Entry 6G45 (X-ray diffraction, 2.50 A resolution); this record covers chains A and C of the 3 polymer chains in the assembly.

[Chain A (and C)]
Name: Putative major capsid protein
Source organism: Cafeteriavirus-dependent mavirus
Notes: chain C of this document is another copy of the same molecule, construct and numbering; everything in this record applies to it too
UniProtKB: A0A1L4BK98 (A0A1L4BK98_9VIRU); numbering as in UniProt (aligned over 1-606)
Chain sequence (610 residues; each row starts with the number of its first residue; numbers below 1 keep their minus sign (Gly-3 is residue -3)):
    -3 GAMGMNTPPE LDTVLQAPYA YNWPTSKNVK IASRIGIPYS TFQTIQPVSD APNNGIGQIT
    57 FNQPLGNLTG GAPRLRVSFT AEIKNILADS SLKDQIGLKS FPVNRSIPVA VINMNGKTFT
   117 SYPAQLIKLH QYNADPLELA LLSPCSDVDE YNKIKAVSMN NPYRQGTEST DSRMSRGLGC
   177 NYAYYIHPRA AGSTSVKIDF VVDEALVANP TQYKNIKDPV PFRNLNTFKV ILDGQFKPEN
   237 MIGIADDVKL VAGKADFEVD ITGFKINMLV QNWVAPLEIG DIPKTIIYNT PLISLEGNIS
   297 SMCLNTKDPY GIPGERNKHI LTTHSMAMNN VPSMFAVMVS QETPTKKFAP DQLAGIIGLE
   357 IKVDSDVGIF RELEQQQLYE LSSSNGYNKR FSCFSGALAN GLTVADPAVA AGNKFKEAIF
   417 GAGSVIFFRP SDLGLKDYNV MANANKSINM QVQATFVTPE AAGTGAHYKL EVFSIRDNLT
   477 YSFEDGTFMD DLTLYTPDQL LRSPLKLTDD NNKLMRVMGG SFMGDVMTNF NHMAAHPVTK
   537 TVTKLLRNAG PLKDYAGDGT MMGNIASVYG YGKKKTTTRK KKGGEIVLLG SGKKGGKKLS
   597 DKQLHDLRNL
Unresolved in the structure: -3 to 1, 505-606
Differences from the reference sequence: expression tag (-3 to 0)

[Interface between chain A and chain C]
Residue-residue contacts - 166 pairs, chain A then chain C:
  Asn2(A) - Phe479(C)
  Asn2(A) - Asp481(C)  hydrogen bond
  Asn2(A) - Thr483(C)  hydrogen bond
  Thr3(A) - Phe479(C)
  Pro4(A) - Tyr477(C)  hydrophobic
  Pro4(A) - Phe479(C)
  Pro4(A) - Met485(C)
  Pro5(A) - Tyr477(C)
  Leu7(A) - Ile283(C)  hydrophobic
  Leu7(A) - Leu475(C)  hydrophobic
  Leu7(A) - Tyr477(C)
  Leu7(A) - Tyr491(C)  hydrogen bond (backbone-side chain)
  Thr9(A) - Tyr491(C)
  Thr9(A) - Ser499(C)  hydrogen bond
  Thr9(A) - Pro500(C)
  Val10(A) - Ser499(C)
  Val10(A) - Pro500(C)
  Leu11(A) - Met437(C)  hydrophobic
  Leu11(A) - Leu496(C)
  Leu11(A) - Leu497(C)
  Leu11(A) - Ser499(C)
  Leu11(A) - Pro500(C)  hydrogen bond (backbone-backbone)
  Leu11(A) - Leu501(C)
  Leu11(A) - Lys502(C)  hydrogen bond (backbone-backbone)
  Gln12(A) - Lys502(C)
  Ala13(A) - Lys502(C)  hydrogen bond (backbone-backbone)
  Ala13(A) - Leu503(C)
  Ala13(A) - Thr504(C)  hydrogen bond (backbone-backbone)
  Tyr17(A) - Leu503(C)
  Asn18(A) - Leu503(C)
  Ser22(A) - Pro5(C)
  Ser22(A) - Glu6(C)
  Ser22(A) - Leu7(C)
  Val25(A) - Leu7(C)
  Lys26(A) - Asp8(C)
  Lys26(A) - Val10(C)
  Ile27(A) - Leu7(C)  hydrophobic
  Ile27(A) - Asp8(C)  hydrogen bond (backbone-backbone)
  Ile27(A) - Thr9(C)
  Ile27(A) - Val10(C)  hydrogen bond (backbone-backbone)
  Ala28(A) - Val10(C)
  Ala28(A) - Gln12(C)
  Ser29(A) - Val10(C)  hydrogen bond (backbone-backbone)
  Ser29(A) - Leu11(C)
  Ser29(A) - Gln12(C)  hydrogen bond (backbone-backbone)
  Arg30(A) - Leu11(C)
  Arg30(A) - Gln12(C)  hydrogen bond
  Ile31(A) - Gln12(C)  hydrogen bond (backbone-backbone)
  Ile31(A) - Ala13(C)
  Ile31(A) - Pro14(C)
  Gly32(A) - Pro14(C)
  Ile33(A) - Pro14(C)
  Ile33(A) - Ala16(C)  hydrophobic
  Ile33(A) - Tyr17(C)
  Leu64(A) - Tyr17(C)  hydrophobic
  Tyr147(A) - Gly162(C)  hydrogen bond (side chain-backbone)
  Tyr147(A) - Thr163(C)
  Tyr147(A) - Ser168(C)
  Val153(A) - Glu164(C)
  Ser154(A) - Thr163(C)
  Met155(A) - Met155(C)  hydrophobic
  Met155(A) - Arg160(C)
  Met155(A) - Thr163(C)  hydrogen bond (backbone-backbone)
  Met155(A) - Glu164(C)
  Met155(A) - Ser165(C)
  Met155(A) - Thr166(C)
  Asn156(A) - Ser165(C)
  Asn156(A) - Thr166(C)  hydrogen bond (side chain-backbone)
  Asp214(A) - Pro14(C)
  Asp214(A) - Tyr15(C)
  Asp214(A) - Ala16(C)  hydrogen bond (side chain-backbone)
  Pro215(A) - Ala16(C)
  Val216(A) - Ala16(C)
  Val216(A) - Trp19(C)  hydrophobic
  Pro217(A) - Ala16(C)
  Pro217(A) - Trp19(C)  hydrophobic
  Trp269(A) - Tyr17(C)  hydrogen bond
  Pro272(A) - Tyr17(C)
  Glu274(A) - Leu11(C)
  Ile275(A) - Tyr17(C)  hydrophobic
  Ile275(A) - Trp19(C)
  Ile278(A) - Trp19(C)  hydrophobic
  Pro279(A) - Trp19(C)
  Pro279(A) - Thr21(C)
  Thr281(A) - Thr21(C)
  Ile282(A) - Trp19(C)  hydrophobic
  Ile282(A) - Pro20(C)
  Ile283(A) - Pro20(C)  hydrogen bond (backbone-backbone)
  Ile283(A) - Thr21(C)
  Ile283(A) - Ser22(C)
  Gly307(A) - Tyr181(C)
  Ile308(A) - Tyr181(C)
  Pro309(A) - Tyr180(C)
  Pro309(A) - Tyr181(C)
  Phe366(A) - Tyr35(C)
  Phe366(A) - Ser36(C)
  Glu368(A) - Ser36(C)
  Leu369(A) - Tyr35(C)
  Leu369(A) - Phe38(C)  hydrophobic
  Glu370(A) - Arg72(C)
  Gln372(A) - Asn177(C)  hydrogen bond (side chain-backbone)
  Gln372(A) - Asp199(C)
  Gln373(A) - Tyr35(C)
  Gln373(A) - Arg72(C)
  Gln373(A) - Asp199(C)  hydrogen bond
  Gln373(A) - Leu265(C)
  Tyr375(A) - Arg169(C)  hydrogen bond
  Glu376(A) - Tyr35(C)
  Leu377(A) - Tyr35(C)
  Ser380(A) - Tyr35(C)  hydrogen bond
  Lys385(A) - Arg169(C)
  Arg386(A) - Asp167(C)  salt bridge
  Arg386(A) - Ser168(C)
  Arg386(A) - Arg169(C)
  Phe387(A) - Cys176(C)
  Phe387(A) - Asn177(C)
  Ser388(A) - Ser168(C)
  Ser388(A) - Gly175(C)  hydrogen bond (side chain-backbone)
  Ser388(A) - Cys176(C)  hydrogen bond (backbone-backbone)
  Leu394(A) - Gly175(C)
  Leu394(A) - Tyr180(C)  hydrogen bond (backbone-side chain)
  Ala395(A) - Gln161(C)
  Ala395(A) - Gly162(C)  hydrogen bond (backbone-backbone)
  Ala395(A) - Thr163(C)
  Ala395(A) - Leu174(C)
  Ala395(A) - Gly175(C)
  Asn396(A) - Gln161(C)
  Asn396(A) - Thr163(C)
  Asn396(A) - Tyr180(C)
  Gly397(A) - Gln161(C)  hydrogen bond (backbone-side chain)
  Gly397(A) - Tyr180(C)  hydrogen bond (backbone-side chain)
  Gly397(A) - Ile182(C)
  Leu398(A) - Ser87(C)
  Leu398(A) - Leu88(C)
  Leu398(A) - Gln161(C)  hydrogen bond (backbone-side chain)
  Leu398(A) - Leu174(C)  hydrophobic
  Leu398(A) - Ile182(C)
  Thr399(A) - Gln161(C)  hydrogen bond
  Ala401(A) - Ile182(C)  hydrophobic
  Ala401(A) - Arg185(C)
  Asp402(A) - Ser87(C)
  Asp402(A) - Lys89(C)
  Pro403(A) - Arg185(C)
  Ile415(A) - Thr163(C)
  Arg425(A) - Arg30(C)
  Ser427(A) - Arg30(C)
  Ser427(A) - Gly32(C)
  Ser427(A) - Pro34(C)
  Asp428(A) - Pro34(C)
  Asp428(A) - Tyr35(C)  hydrogen bond (backbone-backbone)
  Asp428(A) - Ser36(C)
  Leu429(A) - Ser36(C)  hydrogen bond (backbone-side chain)
  Gly430(A) - Pro34(C)
  Gly430(A) - Ser36(C)
  Met437(A) - Ser29(C)
  Met437(A) - Arg30(C)
  Ala438(A) - Ser29(C)  hydrogen bond (backbone-side chain)
  Asn439(A) - Ile27(C)
  Asn439(A) - Ala28(C)  hydrogen bond (side chain-backbone)
  Leu475(A) - Ile27(C)  hydrophobic
  Thr489(A) - Ile27(C)
  Tyr491(A) - Ile27(C)
  Leu496(A) - Ser29(C)
  Leu497(A) - Glu274(C)
  Leu501(A) - Glu274(C)
  Leu501(A) - Ile275(C)  hydrophobic
Interface residues without a listed pair, chain A (87 interface residues in all): Pro14, Tyr15, Thr166, Ile365, Asp473
Interface residues without a listed pair, chain C (83 interface residues in all): Val25, Ile31, Arg70, Asp85, Ser86, Asp90, Gln91, Ile92, Tyr178, Ala186, Ala187, Thr281, Gln495

[Overview]
Chain A and chain C form an interface of 87 and 83 residues respectively; the contacts include 36 hydrogen
bonds and 1 salt bridge. Polar contacts include Arg386(A)-Asp167(C), Asn2(A)-Asp481(C) and Asn2(A)-Thr483(C).
Both chains are Putative major capsid protein (Cafeteriavirus-dependent mavirus). Entry 6G45 (Crystal
structure of mavirus major capsid protein) was determined by X-ray diffraction (same publication as 6G41,
6G42, 6G43 and 6G44).
